Entry 7P2Y (electron microscopy, 3.10 A resolution); this record covers chains G and S of the 22 polymer chains in the assembly.

[Chain G (and S)]
Molecule: ATP synthase subunit c
Source organism: Acinetobacter baumannii (strain ATCC 17978 / CIP 53.77 / LMG 1025 / NCDC KC755 / 5377)
Notes: chain S of this document is another copy of the same molecule, construct and numbering; everything in this record applies to it too
UniProtKB: A3M139 (ATPL_ACIBT); residues 1-81 here = UniProt positions 1-81
Sequence (81 residues; each row starts with the number of its first residue):
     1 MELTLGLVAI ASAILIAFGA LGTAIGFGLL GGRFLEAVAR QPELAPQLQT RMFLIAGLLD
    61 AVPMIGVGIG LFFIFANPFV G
Unresolved in the structure: 1, 81 (chain S: 81)
Swiss-Prot annotation at these positions:
  - site: D60 (Reversibly protonated during proton transport)

[Chain G / chain S interface]
Residue-residue contacts (51):
  E2(G) - M1(S)  hydrogen bond (side chain-backbone)
  E2(G) - T4(S)
  L3(G) - L3(S)  hydrophobic
  L5(G) - F79(S)
  G6(G) - L7(S)
  L7(G) - L7(S)
  A9(G) - A11(S)
  A9(G) - F79(S)  hydrophobic
  I10(G) - L7(S)
  I10(G) - A11(S)  hydrophobic
  A13(G) - A11(S)
  A13(G) - L15(S)  hydrophobic
  I16(G) - G66(S)
  A17(G) - F18(S)  hydrophobic
  F18(G) - F18(S)  hydrophobic
  A20(G) - V62(S)  hydrophobic
  A20(G) - P63(S)
  L21(G) - G22(S)
  T23(G) - V62(S)
  T23(G) - P63(S)
  A24(G) - G22(S)
  A24(G) - T23(S)
  A24(G) - G26(S)
  A24(G) - L59(S)
  A24(G) - P63(S)  hydrophobic
  I25(G) - G22(S)
  I25(G) - I25(S)  hydrophobic
  I25(G) - G26(S)
  F27(G) - L58(S)
  F27(G) - L59(S)  hydrophobic
  G28(G) - L59(S)
  L29(G) - L29(S)  hydrophobic
  G31(G) - L30(S)
  G32(G) - L30(S)
  G32(G) - R33(S)
  R33(G) - R33(S)
  L35(G) - L30(S)  hydrophobic
  L35(G) - F34(S)  hydrophobic
  L35(G) - A37(S)
  L35(G) - R51(S)
  E36(G) - R33(S)  salt bridge
  E36(G) - E36(S)
  A39(G) - A37(S)  hydrophobic
  A39(G) - Q41(S)
  P42(G) - L44(S)  hydrophobic
  A45(G) - R51(S)
  Q49(G) - R51(S)
  M52(G) - I55(S)  hydrophobic
  M64(G) - V62(S)  hydrophobic
  V67(G) - V62(S)  hydrophobic
  I74(G) - F73(S)  hydrophobic
Other interface residues (no listed pair), chain G (35 interface residues in all): G19, F34, F53
Other interface residues (no listed pair), chain S (34 interface residues in all): I10, I14, L21, L48, M52, L54

[Summary]
Chain G and chain S form an interface of 35 and 34 residues respectively; the contacts include 1 hydrogen bond
and 1 salt bridge. Polar pairs include E36(G)-R33(S) and E2(G)-M1(S).
Both chains are ATP synthase subunit c (Acinetobacter baumannii (strain ATCC 17978 / CIP 53.77 / LMG 1025 /
NCDC KC755 / 5377)). Entry 7P2Y (F1Fo-ATP synthase from Acinetobacter baumannii (state 1)) was determined by
electron microscopy (same publication as 7P3N and 7P3W).
